Entry 8DEE (electron microscopy, 3.40 A resolution); this record covers chains J and K of the 12 polymer chains in the assembly.

[Chain J]
Molecule: Spike glycoprotein E1
Organism: Western equine encephalitis virus
UniProtKB: P13897 (POLS_WEEV); residues 1-439 here correspond to UniProt positions 798-1236 (UniProt number = residue number + 797)
Amino-acid sequence (439 residues; each row starts with the number of its first residue):
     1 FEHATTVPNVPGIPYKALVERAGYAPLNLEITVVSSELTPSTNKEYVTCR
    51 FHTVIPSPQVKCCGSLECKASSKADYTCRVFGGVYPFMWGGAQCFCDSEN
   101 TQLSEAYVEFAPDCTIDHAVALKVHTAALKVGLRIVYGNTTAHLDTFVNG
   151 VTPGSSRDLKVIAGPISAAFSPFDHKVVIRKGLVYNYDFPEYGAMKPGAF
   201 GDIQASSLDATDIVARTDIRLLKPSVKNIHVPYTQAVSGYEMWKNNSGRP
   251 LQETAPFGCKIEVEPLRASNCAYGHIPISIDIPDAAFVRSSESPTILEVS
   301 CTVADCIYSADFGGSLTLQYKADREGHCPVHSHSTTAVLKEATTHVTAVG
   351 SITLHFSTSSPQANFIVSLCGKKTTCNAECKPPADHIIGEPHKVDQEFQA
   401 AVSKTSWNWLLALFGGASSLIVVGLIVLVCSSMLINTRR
Disulfide bonds: Cys49-Cys114, Cys63-Cys96, Cys259-Cys271, Cys301-Cys376, Cys306-Cys380, Cys328-Cys370

[Chain K]
Molecule: Spike glycoprotein E2
Organism: Western equine encephalitis virus
UniProtKB: P13897 (POLS_WEEV); residues 4-421 here correspond to UniProt positions 320-737 (UniProt number = residue number + 316)
Amino-acid sequence (418 residues; numbered 4 to 421; the number before each row is that of its first residue):
     4 SITDDFTLTSPYLGFCPYCRHSAPCFSPIKIENVWDESDDGSIRIQVSAQ
    54 FGYNQAGTADVTKFRYMSFDHDHDIKEDSMDKIAISTSGPCRRLGHKGYF
   104 LLAQCPPGDSVTVSITSGASENSCTVEKKIRRKFVGREEYLFPPVHGKLV
   154 KCHVYDHLKETSAGYITMHRPGPHAYKSYLEEASGEVYIKPPSGKNVTYE
   204 CKCGDYSTGIVSTRTKMNGCTKAKQCIAYKSDQTKWVFNSPDLIRHTDHS
   254 VQGKLHIPFRLTPTVCPVPLAHTPTVTKWFKGITLHLTATRPTLLTTRKL
   304 GLRADATAEWITGTTSRNFSVGREGLEYVWGNHEPVRVWAQESAPGDPHG
   354 WPHEIIIHYYHRHPVYTVIVLCGVALAILVGTASSAACIAKARRDCLTPY
   404 ALAPNATVPTALAVLCCI
Unresolved in the structure: 4-13
Disulfide bonds: Cys19-Cys127, Cys22-Cys28, Cys94-Cys108, Cys155-Cys269, Cys204-Cys229, Cys206-Cys223

[How chain J and chain K interact]
Contacting residue pairs - 141 pairs, chain J then chain K:
  Arg50(J) with Glu40(K), salt bridge
  His52(J) with Asn36(K), hydrogen bond
  Ile55(J) with Asn242(K); Pro244(K)
  Pro56(J) with Asn242(K)
  Ser57(J) with Asn242(K), hydrogen bond (backbone-side chain); Ser243(K), hydrogen bond (side chain-backbone); Leu246(K); Arg248(K), hydrogen bond (backbone-side chain)
  Pro58(J) with Pro244(K); Leu246(K); Ile247(K); Arg248(K), hydrogen bond (backbone-backbone)
  Gln59(J) with Arg248(K)
  Val60(J) with Ile247(K), hydrophobic
  Tyr85(J) with Lys227(K)
  Phe87(J) with Phe29(K)
  Met88(J) with Phe29(K); His177(K), hydrogen bond; Asp245(K); Leu246(K), hydrophobic; Ile247(K)
  Trp89(J) with His177(K); Tyr179(K)
  Gly90(J) with Lys180(K)
  Ala92(J) with Ala178(K)
  Gln93(J) with His177(K); Ala178(K), hydrogen bond (side chain-backbone); Ile247(K)
  Cys94(J) with Ile230(K)
  Phe95(J) with Glu203(K); Lys205(K); Lys227(K); Gln228(K); Ile230(K)
  Asp97(J) with Lys227(K), salt bridge
  Glu105(J) with Arg248(K), salt bridge
  Pro112(J) with Trp38(K); Ala166(K); Ile260(K), hydrophobic
  Asp113(J) with Trp38(K); Glu40(K); Arg47(K), salt bridge; Tyr158(K), hydrogen bond
  Thr115(J) with Arg263(K)
  Ile116(J) with His156(K); Leu264(K)
  Asp117(J) with Glu40(K)
  Lys181(J) with His156(K)
  Asn228(J) with Phe18(K); Phe29(K)
  Ile229(J) with Asp245(K)
  Val231(J) with Pro244(K), hydrophobic
  Arg249(J) with Leu297(K); Ala311(K)
  Gln252(J) with Arg301(K)
  Glu253(J) with Arg140(K), salt bridge; Thr299(K); Arg301(K); Ala309(K)
  Thr254(J) with Ala307(K); Ala309(K)
  Ala255(J) with Arg301(K), hydrogen bond (backbone-side chain)
  Pro256(J) with Gly304(K); Leu305(K); Ala307(K)
  Phe257(J) with Leu303(K); Gly304(K), hydrogen bond (backbone-backbone); Leu305(K), hydrophobic
  Gly258(J) with Arg301(K); Leu303(K); Arg340(K), hydrogen bond (backbone-side chain)
  Cys259(J) with Arg301(K)
  Tyr308(J) with Pro351(K); His361(K), hydrogen bond; Arg365(K)
  Ser309(J) with Gln344(K)
  Ala310(J) with Gln344(K), hydrogen bond (backbone-side chain)
  Ser359(J) with Arg326(K)
  Pro361(J) with Pro351(K), hydrophobic; His352(K), hydrogen bond (backbone-side chain); Tyr362(K)
  Glu379(J) with His352(K)
  Cys380(J) with His352(K), hydrogen bond (backbone-side chain)
  Lys381(J) with Asp350(K), salt bridge
  Pro382(J) with Gly349(K); Pro351(K); His361(K)
  Pro383(J) with Gln344(K); Glu345(K); Ser346(K), hydrogen bond (backbone-side chain)
  Ala384(J) with Ser346(K)
  Asp385(J) with Gln344(K), hydrogen bond (backbone-side chain); Ser346(K), hydrogen bond (backbone-side chain)
  His386(J) with Trp282(K); Phe283(K), hydrogen bond (side chain-backbone); Gln344(K), hydrogen bond (backbone-backbone); Ser346(K)
  Ile387(J) with Lys281(K); Gly285(K); Val341(K), hydrophobic; Trp342(K); Ala343(K), hydrophobic
  Ile388(J) with Val341(K); Trp342(K), hydrogen bond (backbone-backbone); Gln344(K)
  Gly389(J) with Arg340(K); Trp342(K)
  Glu390(J) with Trp342(K)
  Pro391(J) with Trp342(K)
  His392(J) with Arg326(K), hydrogen bond; Ala343(K), hydrogen bond (side chain-backbone)
  Val394(J) with Arg326(K), hydrogen bond (backbone-side chain)
  Asp395(J) with Arg326(K)
  Gln396(J) with Arg326(K); Arg365(K)
  Ala401(J) with Tyr362(K), hydrogen bond (backbone-side chain)
  Val402(J) with Tyr362(K)
  Ser403(J) with Pro351(K), hydrogen bond (side chain-backbone); His352(K), hydrogen bond; Tyr362(K), hydrogen bond (backbone-side chain)
  Thr405(J) with Pro351(K), hydrogen bond (side chain-backbone); Ile358(K)
  Ser406(J) with Ile358(K)
  Trp409(J) with Pro355(K), hydrophobic
  Leu410(J) with Val373(K), hydrophobic; Val377(K), hydrophobic
  Leu413(J) with Val377(K), hydrophobic
  Phe414(J) with Val377(K), hydrophobic
  Ala417(J) with Ala380(K)
  Leu420(J) with Gly384(K); Ser387(K); Ser388(K)
  Ile421(J) with Ser387(K)
  Gly424(J) with Cys391(K)
  Val427(J) with Ala395(K), hydrophobic
  Leu428(J) with Cys391(K), hydrophobic; Lys394(K)
  Ser431(J) with Asp398(K), hydrogen bond
  Ile435(J) with Asp398(K)
  Arg438(J) with Tyr403(K)
Interface residues without a listed pair, chain J (81 interface residues in all): Pro86, Cys96, His230, Lys244
Interface residues without a listed pair, chain K (86 interface residues in all): Asp42, Asp73, Pro176, Phe241, His252, Thr265, Pro266, Ile286, Thr300, Lys302, Arg306, Ala347, Gly353, His366, Gly376, Ile381

[In short]
Chain J and chain K form an interface of 81 and 86 residues respectively, with 30 hydrogen bonds and 6 salt
bridges. Among the polar pairs are Arg50(J)-Glu40(K), Asp97(J)-Lys227(K) and Glu105(J)-Arg248(K).
Here chain J is Spike glycoprotein E1 and chain K is Spike glycoprotein E2, both from Western equine
encephalitis virus. Entry 8DEE (Asymmetric Unit of Western Equine Encephalitis Virus) was determined by
electron microscopy (same publication as 8DEF, 8DEQ, 8DUL, 8DUN, 8DWO, 8EEU and 8EEV).
